PDB entry 6MHG | electron microscopy, 3.57 A resolution | chains E and J of the 23 polymer chains in the assembly

Chain E:
Name: circumsporozoite protein
Organism: Plasmodium falciparum
Notes: fragment: shortened construct
Chain sequence (278 residues; numbered -76 to 201; the number before each row is that of its first residue; numbers below 1 keep their minus sign (Tyr-76 is residue -76)):
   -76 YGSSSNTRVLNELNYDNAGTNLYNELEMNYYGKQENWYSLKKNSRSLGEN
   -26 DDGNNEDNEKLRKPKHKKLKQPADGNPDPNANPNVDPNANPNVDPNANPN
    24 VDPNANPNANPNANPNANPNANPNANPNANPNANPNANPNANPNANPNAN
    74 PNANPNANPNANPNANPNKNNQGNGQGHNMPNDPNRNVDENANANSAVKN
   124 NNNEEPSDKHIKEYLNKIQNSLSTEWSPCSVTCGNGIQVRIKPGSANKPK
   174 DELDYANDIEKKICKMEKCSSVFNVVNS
Disordered / not traced: -76 to 0, 91-201

Chain J:
Name: Fab311 heavy chain
Organism: Homo sapiens
UniProt: V9HW68 (V9HW68_HUMAN); residues 103-217 here correspond to UniProt positions 130-244 (UniProt number = residue number + 27)
Chain sequence (225 residues; each row starts with the number of its first residue; a row labelled like 82A-82C holds insertion residues (82A, then the next letters in order)):
     1 EVQLVESGGGVVPPGRSLRLSCATSGFTFSNYGMHWVRQAPGKGLEWVAI
    51 IW
   52A Y
    53 DGSRNFYAASVEGRFTISRDNSKNTLYLQM
82A-82C NSL
    83 RVEDTAVYYCARAAYYDT
100A-100D SGYG
   101 DYWGQGTLVTVSSASTKGPSVFPLAPSSKSTSGGTAALGCLVKDYFPEPV
   151 TVSWNSGALTSGVHTFPAVLQSSGLYSLSSVVTVPSSSLGTQTYICNVNH
   201 KPSNTKVDKKVEPKSCD
Disordered / not traced: 1, 114-217
Cystine bridges: Cys22-Cys92

Interface between chain E and chain J:
Residue-residue contacts (21; chain E residue first):
  Val16(E) with Phe58(J), hydrophobic
  Pro18(E) with Phe58(J), hydrophobic
  Asn19(E) with Thr100(J), hydrogen bond (side chain-backbone); Ser100A(J)
  Ala20(E) with Trp52(J); Tyr97(J)
  Asn21(E) with Tyr97(J)
  Pro22(E) with Gly33(J); Ile50(J), hydrophobic; Trp52(J), hydrophobic; Tyr52A(J), hydrogen bond (backbone-backbone); Ala95(J), hydrophobic
  Asn23(E) with Asn31(J); Tyr32(J); Gly33(J), hydrogen bond (side chain-backbone); Tyr52A(J); Ala95(J), hydrogen bond (side chain-backbone); Ala96(J)
  Val24(E) with Ser30(J); Asn31(J), hydrogen bond (backbone-backbone); Tyr52A(J), hydrophobic
Also at the interface, not in a pair above, chain E (9 interface residues in all): Asp17
Also at the interface, not in a pair above, chain J (15 interface residues in all): Arg56, Gly100B

Overview:
Chain E and chain J form an interface of 9 and 15 residues respectively; the contacts include 5 hydrogen
bonds. Among the polar pairs are Asn19(E)-Thr100(J), Asn23(E)-Gly33(J) and Asn23(E)-Ala95(J).
Chain E is circumsporozoite protein (Plasmodium falciparum) and chain J is Fab311 heavy chain (Homo sapiens);
the structure, Cryo-EM structure of the circumsporozoite protein of Plasmodium falciparum with a
vaccine-elicited antibody reveals maturation of ..., was determined by electron microscopy together with 6MB3
from the same study.
